PDB entry 1CCA | X-ray diffraction, 1.80 A resolution | chain A

[Chain A]
Name: Cytochrome C peroxidase
Source organism: Saccharomyces cerevisiae
Notes: EC 1.11.1.5
UniProtKB: P00431 (CCPR_YEAST); residues 1-294 here correspond to UniProt positions 68-361 (UniProt number = residue number + 67)
Amino-acid sequence (297 residues; row label = number of the first residue in the row; numbers below 1 keep their minus sign (Met-2 is residue -2)):
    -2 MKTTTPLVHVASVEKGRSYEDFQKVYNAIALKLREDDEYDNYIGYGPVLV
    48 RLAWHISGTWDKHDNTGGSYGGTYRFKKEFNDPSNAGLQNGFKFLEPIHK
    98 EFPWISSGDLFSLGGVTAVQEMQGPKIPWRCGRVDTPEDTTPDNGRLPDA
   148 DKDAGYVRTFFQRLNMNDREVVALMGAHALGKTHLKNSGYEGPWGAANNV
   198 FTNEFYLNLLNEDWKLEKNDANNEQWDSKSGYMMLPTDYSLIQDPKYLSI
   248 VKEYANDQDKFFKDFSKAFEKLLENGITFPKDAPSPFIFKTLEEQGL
Not modelled in the structure: -2 to 3
Differences from the reference sequence: conflict Ile53 (Thr120 in P00431), Gly152 (Asp219 in P00431)
Ion coordination: heme Fe near His175 (its only coordinating residue here)
Ligand contacts: heme (HEM): Pro44, Val45, Val47, Arg48, Trp51, Pro145, Asp146, Ala147, Phe158, Leu171, Met172, Ala174, His175, Leu177, Gly178, Lys179, Thr180, His181, Asn184, Ser185, Tyr187, Trp191, Leu232, Thr234, Phe262, Phe266
UniProt features mapped onto this chain:
  - active site: His52 (Proton acceptor), Trp191 (Tryptophan radical intermediate)
  - binding site (heme b): His175
  - site: Arg48 (Transition state stabilizer)
  - modified residue: Tyr153 (Phosphotyrosine)

[In short]
Chain A binds heme. Curated annotation (UniProt) lists active-site residues His52 and Trp191 and heme
b-binding residue His175.
Chain A is Cytochrome C peroxidase (Saccharomyces cerevisiae); the structure, The asp-his-Fe triad of
cytochrome C peroxidase controls the reduction potential, electronic structure, and coupling of ..., was
determined by X-ray diffraction together with 1CCB and 1CCC from the same study.
